Entry 5ACO (electron microscopy, 4.36 A resolution (low resolution: residue-level contacts below are approximate; hydrogen-bond / salt-bridge calls are withheld)); this record covers chains A and H of the 12 polymer chains in the assembly.

== Chain A ==
Protein: HIV-1 envelope glycoprotein
From: Human immunodeficiency virus 1
Notes: fragment: gp120, residues 30-505
Reference sequence: Q2N0S6 (Q2N0S6_9HIV1); the construct lacks a stretch of the UniProt sequence and is renumbered around it, so the offset changes along the chain: 31-141 = UniProt 30-140; 150-185 = UniProt 141-176; 186-309 = UniProt 185-308; 312-321 = UniProt 309-318; 2 more segments
Sequence (476 residues; row label = number of the first residue in the row; note: 11 numbers in that range are skipped by the numbering (no residue carries them; nothing is unmodelled there); a row labelled like 185A-185H holds insertion residues (185A, then the next letters in order)):
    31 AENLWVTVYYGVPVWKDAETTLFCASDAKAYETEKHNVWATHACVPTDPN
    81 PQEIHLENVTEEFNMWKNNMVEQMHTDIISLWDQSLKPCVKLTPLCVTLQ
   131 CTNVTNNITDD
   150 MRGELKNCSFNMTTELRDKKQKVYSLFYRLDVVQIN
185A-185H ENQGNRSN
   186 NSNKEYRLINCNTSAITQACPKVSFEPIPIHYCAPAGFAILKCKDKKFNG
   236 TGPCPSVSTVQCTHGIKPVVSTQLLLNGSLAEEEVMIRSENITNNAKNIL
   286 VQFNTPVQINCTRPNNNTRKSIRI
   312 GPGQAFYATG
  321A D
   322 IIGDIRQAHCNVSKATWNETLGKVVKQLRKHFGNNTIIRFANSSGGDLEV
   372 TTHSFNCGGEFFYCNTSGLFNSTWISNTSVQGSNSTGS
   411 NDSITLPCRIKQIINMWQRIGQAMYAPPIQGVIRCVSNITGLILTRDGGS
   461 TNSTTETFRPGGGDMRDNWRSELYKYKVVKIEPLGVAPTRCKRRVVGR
Unresolved in the structure: 31-32, 59-67, 185A-185H, 186-187, 399-409, 458-460, 506-508
Construct notes: engineered mutation Asn-332 (Thr330 in Q2N0S6), Cys-501 (Ala498 in Q2N0S6)
Disulfide bonds: Cys-54/Cys-74, Cys-119/Cys-205, Cys-126/Cys-196, Cys-131/Cys-157, Cys-218/Cys-247, Cys-228/Cys-239, Cys-296/Cys-331, Cys-378/Cys-445, Cys-385/Cys-418
Covalent attachments: N-acetylglucosamine (NAG) linked to Asn-88, Asn-133, Asn-156, Asn-160, Asn-197, Asn-234, Asn-262, Asn-276, Asn-295, Asn-339, Asn-355, Asn-363, Asn-386, Asn-392, Asn-448; glycan linked to Asn-301, Asn-332
What the authors report for this chain:
  - post-translational modification sites: Asn-156, Asn-262, Asn-295, Asn-301, Asn-332, Asn-392

== Chain H ==
Protein: PGT128 fab
From: Homo sapiens
Notes: fragment: heavy chain of fab variable region; antibody fragment or engineered binder
Sequence (239 residues; row label = number of the first residue in the row; a row labelled like 35A-35B holds insertion residues (35A, then the next letters in order)):
     1 EPQLQESGPTLVEASETLSLTCAVSGDSTAACNSF
35A-35B WG
    36 WVRQPPGKGLEWVGSLS
52A-52F HCASYW
    53 NRGWTYHNPSLKSRLTLALDTPKNLVFLKL
82A-82C NSV
    83 TAADTATYYCARFGGEVL
100A-100K RYTDWPKPAWV
   101 DLWGRGTLVTVSSASTKGPSVFPLAPSSKSTSGGTAALGCLVKDYFPEPV
   151 TVSWNSGALTSGVHTFPAVLQSSGLYSLSSVVTVPSSSLGTQTYICNVNH
   201 KPSNTKVDKRVEPKSCD
Unresolved in the structure: 1, 112-217
Disulfide bonds: Cys-22/Cys-92, Cys-32/Cys-52B

== Interface between chain A and chain H ==
Contacting residue pairs - 18 pairs, chain A then chain H:
  Asn-137(A) / Glu-98(H)
  Asn-137(A) / Thr-100C(H)
  Asn-301(A) / Ala-52C(H)
  Asp-321A(A) / Arg-100A(H)
  Ile-322(A) / Arg-100A(H)
  Ile-323(A) / Cys-32(H)
  Ile-323(A) / Leu-100(H)
  Gly-324(A) / Leu-100(H)
  Gly-324(A) / Arg-100A(H)
  Gly-324(A) / Tyr-100B(H)
  Asp-325(A) / Tyr-100B(H)
  Asp-325(A) / Thr-100C(H)
  Asp-325(A) / Asp-100D(H)
  Ile-326(A) / Tyr-100B(H)
  Ile-326(A) / Thr-100C(H)
  Arg-327(A) / Asp-100D(H)
  Val-442(A) / Tyr-52E(H)
  Arg-444(A) / Tyr-52E(H)
Other interface residues (no listed pair), chain A (12 interface residues in all): Pro-299
Other interface residues (no listed pair), chain H (11 interface residues in all): Cys-52B, Trp-52F
Interface features reported in the paper:
  - pairs named by the authors: Arg-327(A)/Asp-100D(H) (salt bridge)
  - epitope / paratope residues, chain A: Arg-327(A)

== In short ==
The interface between chain A and chain H involves 12 residues on one side and 11 on the other. The authors
report a salt bridge between Arg-327(A) and Asp-100D(H). The paper reports the epitope/paratope residue
Arg-327(A); modification sites Asn-156(A), Asn-262(A) and Asn-295(A) among others.
Chain A is HIV-1 envelope glycoprotein (Human immunodeficiency virus 1) and chain H is PGT128 fab (Homo
sapiens); the structure, Cryo-EM structure of PGT128 Fab in complex with BG505 SOSIP.664 Env trimer, was
determined by electron microscopy.
